PDB entry 6O1K | electron microscopy, 3.13 A resolution | chains I and O of the 16 polymer chains in the assembly

# Chain I
Protein: RNA-binding protein Hfq
From: Pseudomonas aeruginosa (strain ATCC 15692 / DSM 22644 / CIP 104116 / JCM 14847 / LMG 12228 / 1C / PRS 101 / PAO1)
UniProtKB: Q9HUM0 (HFQ_PSEAE); residues 5-71 here = UniProt positions 5-71
Chain sequence (67 residues; each row starts with the number of its first residue):
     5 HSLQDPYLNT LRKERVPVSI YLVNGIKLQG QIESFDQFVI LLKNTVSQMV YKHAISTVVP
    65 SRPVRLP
From the paper describing this entry:
  - binding site for the 18-nt RNA strand: Tyr25, Leu26, Ile30, Lys31, Leu32, Gln33, Gln52, Thr61
  - specificity-determining residues: Gln33

# Chain O
Molecule: 18-nt RNA strand
From: Pseudomonas aeruginosa
Sequence (18 nucleotides; numbered 1 to 18; the number before each row is that of its first residue):
     1 AAAAAUAACA ACAAGAGG

# How chain I and chain O interact
Pairs across the interface - 14 pairs, chain I then chain O:
  Tyr25(I) with A11(O), stacking on the base
  Leu26(I) with A14(O), base contact
  Gly29(I) with A11(O), hydrogen bond to the sugar; C12(O), sugar contact; A13(O), phosphate contact
  Ile30(I) with C12(O), sugar contact; A13(O), phosphate contact; A14(O), sugar contact
  Lys31(I) with A13(O), hydrogen bond to the phosphate
  Leu32(I) with A13(O), base contact
  Gln33(I) with A13(O), hydrogen bond to the base
  Asn48(I) with A13(O), base contact
  Gln52(I) with A13(O), hydrogen bond to the base
  Thr61(I) with A11(O), hydrogen bond to the base
Also at the interface, not in a pair above, chain I (12 interface residues in all): Asn28, Ser60

# Summary
12 residues of chain I and 4 residues of chain O are in contact, with 5 hydrogen bonds and 1 aromatic stacking
contact. Polar pairs include Gln33(I)-A13(O), Gln52(I)-A13(O) and Thr61(I)-A11(O). The paper reports a binding
site for the 18-nt RNA strand at Tyr25(I), Leu26(I) and Ile30(I) among others; the specificity determinant
Gln33(I).
Here chain I is RNA-binding protein Hfq (Pseudomonas aeruginosa (strain ATCC 15692 / DSM 22644 / CIP 104116 /
JCM 14847 / LMG 12228 / 1C / PRS 101 / PAO1)) and chain O is an 18-nt RNA strand (Pseudomonas aeruginosa).
Entry 6O1K (Architectural principles for Hfq/Crc-mediated regulation of gene expression. Hfq-Crc-amiE 2:2:2
complex (core complex)) was determined by electron microscopy (same publication as 6O1L and 6O1M).
